Entry 8VK7 (electron microscopy, 3.09 A resolution); this record covers chains A and N of the 35 polymer chains in the assembly.

# Chain A
Molecule: 23S ribosomal RNA
Organism: Mycolicibacterium smegmatis MC2 155
Sequence (3120 nucleotides; numbered 1 to 3120; the number before each row is that of its first residue):
     1 UAAGUGUUUA AGGGCGCAUG GUGGAUGCCU UGGCACUGGG AGCCGAUGAA GGACGUAGGA
    61 GGCUGCGAUA AGCCUCGGGG AGCUGUCAAC CGAGCGUUGA UCCGAGGAUG UCCGAAUGGG
   121 GAAACCCGGC ACGAGUGAUG UCGUGUCACC AGGCGCUGAA UAUAUAGGCG UCUGGGGGGA
   181 ACGCGGGGAA GUGAAACAUC UCAGUACCCG UAGGAAGAGA AAACAAAAUG UGAUUCCGUG
   241 AGUAGUGGCG AGCGAAAGCG GAGGAUGGCU AAACCGUAUG CAUGUGAUAC CGGGUAGGGG
   301 UUGUGUGUGC GGGGUUGUGG GACCUAUCUU UCCGGCUCUA CCUGGCUGGA GGGCAGUGAG
   361 AAAAUGUUGU GGUUAGCGGA AAUGGCUUGG GAUGGCCUGC CGUAGACGGU GAGAGCCCGG
   421 UACGUGAAAA CCCGACGUCU GUCUUGAUGG UGUUCCCGAG UAGCAGCGGG CCCGUGGAAU
   481 CUGCUGUGAA UCUGCCGGGA CCACCCGGUA AGCCUGAAUA CUUCCCAGUG ACCGAUAGCG
   541 GAUUAGUACC GUGAGGGAAU GGUGAAAAGU ACCCCGGGAG GGGAGUGAAA GAGUACCUGA
   601 AACCGUGCGC UUACAAUCCG UCAGAGCCCU CGACGUGUCG UGGGGUGAUG GCGUGCCUUU
   661 UGAAGAAUGA GCCUGCGAGU CAGGGACAUG UCGCGAGGUU AACCCGGGUG GGGUAGCCGC
   721 AGCGAAAGCG AGUCUGAAUA GGGCGUAUCC ACACAAGAGU GUGUGGUGUA GUGGUGUGUU
   781 CUGGACCCGA AGCGGAGUGA UCUACCCAUG GCCAGGGUGA AGCGCGGGUA AGACCGCGUG
   841 GAGGCCCGAA CCCACUUAGG UUGAAGACUG AGGGGAUGAG CUGUGGGUAG GGGUGAAAGG
   901 CCAAUCAAAC UCCGUGAUAG CUGGUUCUCC CCGAAAUGCA UUUAGGUGCA GCGUCGCAUG
   961 UUUCUUGCCG GAGGUAGAGC UACUGGAUGG CCGAUGGGCC CCACAGGGUU ACUGACGUCA
  1021 GCCAAACUCC GAAUGCCGGU AAGUCCAAGA GUGCGGCAGU GAGACGGCGG GGGAUAAGCU
  1081 CCGUGCGUCG AGAGGGAAAC AGCCCAGAUC GCCGGCUAAG GCCCCUAAGC GUGUGCUAAG
  1141 UGGAAAAGGA UGUGCAGUCG CGAAGACAAC CAGGAGGUUG GCUUAGAAGC AGCCACCCUU
  1201 GAAAGAGUGC GUAAUAGCUC ACUGGUCAAG UGAUUGUGCG CCGAUAAUGU AGCGGGGCUC
  1261 AAGCACACCG CCGAAGCCGC GGCAGCCAAC GUGUUGGCUG GGUAGGGGAG CGUCCUGCAU
  1321 CCGGUGAAGC CGCCGAGUGA UCGAGUGGUG GAGGGUGUGG GAGUGAGAAU GCAGGCAUGA
  1381 GUAGCGAUUA GGCAAGUGAG AACCUUGCCC GCCGAAAGAC CAAGGGUUCC UGGGCCAGGC
  1441 CAGUCCGCCC AGGGUGAGUC GGGACCUAAG GCGAGGCCGA CAGGCGUAGU CGAUGGACAA
  1501 CGGGUUGAUA UUCCCGUACC CGUGUAUGUG CGUCCAUGAU GAAUCAGCGG UACUAACCAU
  1561 CCAAAACCAC CGUGACCGCA CCUUUCGGGG UGUGGCGUUG GUGGGGCUGC AUGGGACCUU
  1621 CGUUGGUAGU AGUCAAGCGA UGGGGUGACG CAGGAAGGUA GCCGUACCGG UCAGUGGUAA
  1681 UACCGGGGUA AGCCUGUAGG GAGUCAGAUA GGUAAAUCCG UCUGGCAUAU AUCCUGAGAG
  1741 GUGAUGCAUA GCCGAGUGAG GCGAAUUCGG UGAUCCUAUG CUGCCGAGAA AAGCCUCUAG
  1801 CGAGGACAUA CACGGCCCGU ACCCCAAACC AACACAGGUG GUCAGGUAGA GAAUACUAAG
  1861 GCGUACGAGU GAACUAUGGU UAAGGAACUC GGCAAAAUGC CCCCGUAACU UCGGGAGAAG
  1921 GGGGACCCAC AUGGCGUGUA AGCCUUUACG GCCCAAGCGU GAGUGGGUGG CACAAACCAG
  1981 UGAGAAGCGA CUGUUUACUA AAAACACAGG UCCGUGCGAA GUCGCAAGAC GAUGUAUACG
  2041 GACUGACGCC UGCCCGGUGC UGGAAGGUUA AGAGGACCCG UUAACUCCCU UUGGGGGUGA
  2101 AGCGGAGAAU UUAAGCCCCA GUAAACGGCG GUGGUAACUA UAACCAUCCU AAGGUAGCGA
  2161 AAUUCCUUGU CGGGUAAGUU CCGACCUGCA CGAAUGGCGU AACGACUUCU CAACUGUCUC
  2221 AACCAUAGAC UCGGCGAAAU UGCACUACGA GUAAAGAUGC UCGUUACGCG CGGCAGGACG
  2281 AAAAGACCCC GGGACCUUCA CUACAACUUG GUAUUGGUGC UCGAUACGGU UUGUGUAGGA
  2341 UAGGUGGGAG ACUGUGAAGC UCACACGCCA GUGUGGGUGG AGUCGUUGUU GAAAUACCAC
  2401 UCUGAUCGUA UUGGGCCUCU AACCUCGGAC CGUAUAUCCG GUUCAGGGAC AGUGCCUGGU
  2461 GGGUAGUUUA ACUGGGGCGG UUGCCUCCUA AAAUGUAACG GAGGCGCCCA AAGGUUCCCU
  2521 CAACCUGGAC GGCAAUCAGG UGUUGAGUGU AAGUGCACAA GGGAGCUUGA CUGCGAGACG
  2581 GACAUGUCGA GCAGGGACGA AAGUCGGGAC UAGUGAUCCG GCACCUCUGA GUGGAAGGGG
  2641 UGUCGCUCAA CGGAUAAAAG GUACCCCGGG GAUAACAGGC UGAUCUUCCC CAAGAGUCCA
  2701 UAUCGACGGG AUGGUUUGGC ACCUCGAUGU CGGCUCGUCG CAUCCUGGGG CUGGAGCAGG
  2761 UCCCAAGGGU UGGGCUGUUC GCCCAUUAAA GCGGCACGCG AGCUGGGUUU AGAACGUCGU
  2821 GAGACAGUUC GGUCUCUAUC CGCCGCGCGC GUCAGAAGCU UGAGGAAACC UGUCCCUAGU
  2881 ACGAGAGGAC CGGGACGGAC GAACCUCUGG UAUACCAGUU GUCCCACCAG GGGCACGGCU
  2941 GGAUAGCCAC GUUCGGACAG GAUAACCGCU GAAAGCAUCU AAGCGGGAAA CCUCUUCCAA
  3001 GACCAGGCUU CUCACCCUCU AGGAGGGAUA AGGCCCCCCG CAGACCACGG GAUUGAUAGA
  3061 CCAGACCUGG AAGCCUAGUA AUAGGUGCAG GGAACUGGCA CUAACCGGCC GAAAACUUAC
Disordered / not traced: 1, 1546-1619, 2056-2150

# Chain N
Name: Large ribosomal subunit protein uL16
Organism: Mycolicibacterium smegmatis MC2 155
UniProt: A0QSD8 (RL16_MYCS2); numbering as in UniProt (aligned over 1-138)
Sequence (138 residues; row label = number of the first residue in the row):
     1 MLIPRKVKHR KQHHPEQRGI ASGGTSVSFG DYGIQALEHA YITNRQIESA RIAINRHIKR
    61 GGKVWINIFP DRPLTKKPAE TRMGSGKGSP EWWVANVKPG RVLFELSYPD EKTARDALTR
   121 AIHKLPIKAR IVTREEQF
Disordered / not traced: 137-138

# Interface between chain A and chain N
Pairs across the interface (92; chain A residue first):
  A976(A) - Arg18(N)  sugar contact
  A978(A) - Ser22(N)  phosphate contact
  U984(A) - Lys8(N)  base contact
  G986(A) - Pro4(N)  sugar contact
  G986(A) - Arg5(N)  phosphate contact
  G986(A) - Lys6(N)  sugar contact
  A987(A) - Arg5(N)  hydrogen bond to the phosphate
  A987(A) - Phe69(N)  phosphate contact
  U988(A) - Phe29(N)  base contact
  U988(A) - Ile66(N)  sugar contact
  G989(A) - Lys63(N)  hydrogen bond to the phosphate
  G989(A) - Trp65(N)  hydrogen bond to the sugar
  G990(A) - Lys63(N)  salt bridge to the phosphate
  A1020(A) - Phe29(N)  base contact
  G1021(A) - Gly24(N)  phosphate contact
  C1022(A) - Gly23(N)  phosphate contact
  C1022(A) - Gly24(N)  hydrogen bond to the phosphate
  C1022(A) - Arg101(N)  hydrogen bond to the sugar
  C1023(A) - Gly23(N)  phosphate contact
  A1024(A) - Arg72(N)  sugar contact
  A1025(A) - Lys11(N)  hydrogen bond to the base
  A1025(A) - Gln12(N)  base contact
  A1025(A) - His13(N)  stacking on the base
  A1026(A) - His9(N)  stacking on the base
  A1026(A) - Lys11(N)  hydrogen bond to the base
  A1026(A) - Gln12(N)  base contact
  C1027(A) - Lys8(N)  salt bridge to the phosphate
  C1027(A) - His9(N)  salt bridge to the phosphate
  G1070(A) - Glu16(N)  phosphate contact
  G1070(A) - Arg18(N)  salt bridge to the phosphate
  G1071(A) - His13(N)  hydrogen bond to the phosphate
  G1072(A) - His13(N)  phosphate contact
  G1072(A) - Met83(N)  base contact
  G1072(A) - Lys87(N)  salt bridge to the phosphate
  G1073(A) - Thr75(N)  phosphate contact
  G1073(A) - Met83(N)  sugar contact
  G1073(A) - Lys87(N)  salt bridge to the phosphate
  G1073(A) - Gly88(N)  hydrogen bond to the phosphate
  A1074(A) - Lys76(N)  phosphate contact
  A1074(A) - Lys77(N)  hydrogen bond to the phosphate
  U1075(A) - His14(N)  phosphate contact
  U1075(A) - Glu16(N)  base contact
  U1075(A) - Gln17(N)  base contact
  U1075(A) - Tyr41(N)  base contact
  U1075(A) - Trp92(N)  phosphate contact
  A1076(A) - Met83(N)  base contact
  A1077(A) - Met83(N)  base contact
  A1147(A) - Lys128(N)  salt bridge to the phosphate
  G1148(A) - His123(N)  hydrogen bond to the phosphate
  G1148(A) - Lys128(N)  phosphate contact
  G1149(A) - His123(N)  salt bridge to the phosphate
  G2474(A) - Arg82(N)  sugar contact
  G2474(A) - Met83(N)  hydrogen bond to the base
  G2474(A) - Gly84(N)  base contact
  G2474(A) - Ser85(N)  phosphate contact
  G2475(A) - Arg82(N)  salt bridge to the phosphate
  U2489(A) - His13(N)  sugar contact
  C2499(A) - Gly84(N)  sugar contact
  C2499(A) - Ser85(N)  hydrogen bond to the sugar
  C2499(A) - Gly86(N)  phosphate contact
  G2500(A) - Gly84(N)  phosphate contact
  G2500(A) - Ser85(N)  hydrogen bond to the phosphate
  G2500(A) - Gly86(N)  hydrogen bond to the phosphate
  G2500(A) - Lys87(N)  phosphate contact
  G2501(A) - Lys11(N)  phosphate contact
  G2501(A) - Gly86(N)  phosphate contact
  G2501(A) - Lys87(N)  hydrogen bond to the phosphate
  A2502(A) - Arg10(N)  salt bridge to the phosphate
  C2691(A) - Arg120(N)  sugar contact
  C2691(A) - His123(N)  sugar contact
  C2691(A) - Lys124(N)  hydrogen bond to the base
  A2693(A) - Arg56(N)  sugar contact
  A2693(A) - Arg120(N)  salt bridge to the phosphate
  C2707(A) - Glu48(N)  sugar contact
  C2707(A) - Ser49(N)  hydrogen bond to the sugar
  C2707(A) - Lys124(N)  base contact
  G2708(A) - Arg45(N)  salt bridge to the phosphate
  G2708(A) - Gln46(N)  phosphate contact
  G2708(A) - Ser49(N)  hydrogen bond to the sugar
  G2708(A) - His123(N)  base contact
  G2708(A) - Lys124(N)  hydrogen bond to the sugar
  G2709(A) - Gln46(N)  hydrogen bond to the phosphate
  G2709(A) - Lys124(N)  sugar contact
  G2709(A) - Leu125(N)  sugar contact
  G2709(A) - Pro126(N)  phosphate contact
  U2717(A) - Glu80(N)  hydrogen bond to the sugar
  G2718(A) - Glu80(N)  hydrogen bond to the sugar
  G2719(A) - Thr81(N)  sugar contact
  G2719(A) - Arg82(N)  phosphate contact
  G2719(A) - Met83(N)  phosphate contact
  C2720(A) - Arg82(N)  salt bridge to the phosphate
  C2720(A) - Met83(N)  hydrogen bond to the phosphate
Also at the interface, not in a pair above, chain A (50 interface residues in all): G977, G985, G1069, G2476, A2692, A2706, G2710
Also at the interface, not in a pair above, chain N (52 interface residues in all): Ile3, Pro15, Ser28, Leu74

# Summary
Chain A and chain N form an interface of 50 and 52 residues respectively, with 24 hydrogen bonds, 13 salt
bridges and 2 aromatic stacking contacts. Polar contacts include A1025(A)-Lys11(N), A1026(A)-Lys11(N) and
G2474(A)-Met83(N).
Chain A is 23S ribosomal RNA and chain N is Large ribosomal subunit protein uL16, both from Mycolicibacterium
smegmatis MC2 155; the structure, Structure of Mycobacterium smegmatis 50S ribosomal subunit bound to
HflX:50S-HflX-B, was determined by electron microscopy together with 8VIO, 8VK0, 8VKI, 8VKW, 8VPK, 8VR4, 8VR8
and 8VRL from the same study.
